PDB entry 2QZX | X-ray diffraction, 2.50 A resolution | chains A and C

== Chain A ==
Protein: Candidapepsin-5
From: Candida albicans
Notes: EC 3.4.23.24
UniProtKB: P43094 (CARP5_CANAL); the construct lacks a stretch of the UniProt sequence and is renumbered around it, so the offset changes along the chain: 1-133 = UniProt 77-209; 134-211 = UniProt 211-288; 213-342 = UniProt 289-418
Chain sequence (342 residues; numbered 1 to 342 plus 1 insertion-coded residue; 1 number in that range is skipped by the numbering (no residue carries it; nothing is unmodelled there); the number before each row is that of its first residue):
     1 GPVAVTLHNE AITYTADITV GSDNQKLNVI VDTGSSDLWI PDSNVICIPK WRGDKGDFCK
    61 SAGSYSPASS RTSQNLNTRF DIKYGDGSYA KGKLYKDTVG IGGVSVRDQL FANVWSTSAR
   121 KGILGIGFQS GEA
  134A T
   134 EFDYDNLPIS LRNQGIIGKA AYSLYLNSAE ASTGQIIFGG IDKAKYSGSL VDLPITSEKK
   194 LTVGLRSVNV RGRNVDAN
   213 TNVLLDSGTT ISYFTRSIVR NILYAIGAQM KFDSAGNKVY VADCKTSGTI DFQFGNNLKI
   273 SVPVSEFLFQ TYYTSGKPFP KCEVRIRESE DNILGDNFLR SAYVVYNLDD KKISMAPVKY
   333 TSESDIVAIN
Curated features (UniProtKB/Swiss-Prot):
  - active site: Asp32, Asp218
  - binding site (pepstatin A): Asp32 to Gly34, Gly85, Asp86, Asp218 to Thr222
  - binding site (Zn(2+)): Glu191
Disulfides: Cys47-Cys59, Cys256-Cys294

== Chain C ==
Protein: Pepstatin
Chain sequence (6 residues; each row starts with the number of its first residue):
  2001 XVVXAX
Modified residues: IVA (isovaleric acid) at position 2001; STA (statine) at position 2004; STA (statine) at position 2006

== How chain A and chain C interact ==
Pairs across the interface (29):
  Ile12(A) - IVA_2001(C)
  Ile12(A) - Val2002(C)
  Asp32(A) - STA_2004(C)
  Gly34(A) - STA_2004(C)
  Gly34(A) - Ala2005(C)  hydrogen bond (backbone-backbone)
  Ser35(A) - Ala2005(C)
  Trp51(A) - IVA_2001(C)
  Lys83(A) - Ala2005(C)
  Lys83(A) - STA_2006(C)  hydrogen bond (backbone-backbone)
  Tyr84(A) - Val2003(C)
  Tyr84(A) - STA_2004(C)
  Tyr84(A) - Ala2005(C)  hydrophobic
  Tyr84(A) - STA_2006(C)
  Gly85(A) - Val2003(C)  hydrogen bond (backbone-backbone)
  Gly85(A) - STA_2004(C)  hydrogen bond (backbone-backbone)
  Gly85(A) - STA_2006(C)
  Asp86(A) - Val2002(C)
  Asp86(A) - Val2003(C)  hydrogen bond (backbone-backbone)
  Asp86(A) - STA_2004(C)
  Ile123(A) - STA_2004(C)
  Asp218(A) - STA_2004(C)
  Gly220(A) - Val2002(C)
  Gly220(A) - Val2003(C)
  Gly220(A) - STA_2004(C)  hydrogen bond (backbone-backbone)
  Thr221(A) - Val2002(C)
  Thr222(A) - IVA_2001(C)
  Thr222(A) - Val2002(C)  hydrogen bond (side chain-backbone)
  Ile223(A) - IVA_2001(C)
  Tyr225(A) - Val2003(C)
Other interface residues (no listed pair), chain A (24 interface residues in all): Ile30, Ile82, Ser88, Arg120, Lys193, Arg297, Arg299, Ile305

== In short ==
24 residues of chain A face 6 of chain C across their interface, with 7 hydrogen bonds. Among the polar pairs
are Thr222(A)-Val2002(C), Gly34(A)-Ala2005(C) and Lys83(A)-STA_2006(C).
Chain A is Candidapepsin-5 (Candida albicans) and chain C is Pepstatin; the structure, Secreted aspartic
proteinase (Sap) 5 from Candida albicans, was determined by X-ray diffraction together with 2QZW from the same
study.
